7KHB - chains D and Y of the 8 polymer chains in the assembly; structure by electron microscopy, 3.53 A resolution.

Chain D:
Protein: DNA-directed RNA polymerase subunit beta'
From: Escherichia coli (strain K12)
Notes: EC 2.7.7.6
UniProtKB: P0A8T7 (RPOC_ECOLI); numbering as in UniProt (aligned over 1-1407)
Chain sequence (1407 residues; row label = number of the first residue in the row):
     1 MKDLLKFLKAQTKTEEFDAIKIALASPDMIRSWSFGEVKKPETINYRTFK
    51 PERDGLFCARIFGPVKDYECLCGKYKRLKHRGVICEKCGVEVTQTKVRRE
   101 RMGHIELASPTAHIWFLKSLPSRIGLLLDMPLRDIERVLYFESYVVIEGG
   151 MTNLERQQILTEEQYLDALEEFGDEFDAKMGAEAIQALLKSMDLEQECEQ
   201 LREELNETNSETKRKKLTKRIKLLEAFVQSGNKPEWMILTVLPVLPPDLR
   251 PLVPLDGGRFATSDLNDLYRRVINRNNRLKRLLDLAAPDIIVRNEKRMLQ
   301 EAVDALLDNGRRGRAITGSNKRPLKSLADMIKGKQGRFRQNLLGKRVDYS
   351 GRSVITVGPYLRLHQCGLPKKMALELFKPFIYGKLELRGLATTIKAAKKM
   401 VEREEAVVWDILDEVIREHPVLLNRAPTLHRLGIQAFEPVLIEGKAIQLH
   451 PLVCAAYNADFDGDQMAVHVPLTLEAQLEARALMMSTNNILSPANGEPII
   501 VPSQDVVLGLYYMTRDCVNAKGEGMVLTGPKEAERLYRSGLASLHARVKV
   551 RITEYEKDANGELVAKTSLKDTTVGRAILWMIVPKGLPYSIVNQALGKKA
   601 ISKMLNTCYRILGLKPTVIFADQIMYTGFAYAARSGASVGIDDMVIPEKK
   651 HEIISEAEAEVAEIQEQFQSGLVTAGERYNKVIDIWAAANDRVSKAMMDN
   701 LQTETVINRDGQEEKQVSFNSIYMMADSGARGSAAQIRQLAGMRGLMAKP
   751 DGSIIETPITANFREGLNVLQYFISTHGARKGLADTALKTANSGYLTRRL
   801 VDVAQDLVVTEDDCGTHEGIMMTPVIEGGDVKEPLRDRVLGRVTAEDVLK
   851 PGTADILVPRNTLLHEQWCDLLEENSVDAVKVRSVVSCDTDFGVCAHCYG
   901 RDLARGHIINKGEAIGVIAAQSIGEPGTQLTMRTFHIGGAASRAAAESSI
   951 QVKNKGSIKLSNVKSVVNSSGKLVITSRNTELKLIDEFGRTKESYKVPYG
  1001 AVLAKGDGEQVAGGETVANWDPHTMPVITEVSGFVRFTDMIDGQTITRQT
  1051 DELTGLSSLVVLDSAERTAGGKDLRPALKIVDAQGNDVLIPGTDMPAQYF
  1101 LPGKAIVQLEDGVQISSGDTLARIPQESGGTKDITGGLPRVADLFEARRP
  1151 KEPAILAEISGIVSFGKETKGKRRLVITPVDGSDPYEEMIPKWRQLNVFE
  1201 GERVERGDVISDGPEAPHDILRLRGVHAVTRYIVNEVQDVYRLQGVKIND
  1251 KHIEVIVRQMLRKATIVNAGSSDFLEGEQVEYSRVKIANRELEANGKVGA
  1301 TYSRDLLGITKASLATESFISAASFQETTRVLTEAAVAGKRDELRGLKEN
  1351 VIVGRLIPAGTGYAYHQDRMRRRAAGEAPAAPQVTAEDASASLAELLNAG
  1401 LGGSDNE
Unresolved in the structure: 1-13, 932-945, 1126-1134, 1377-1407
Swiss-Prot annotation at these positions:
  - binding site (Zn(2+)): Cys-70, Cys-72, Cys-85, Cys-88, Cys-814, Cys-888, Cys-895, Cys-898
  - binding site (Mg(2+)): Asp-460, Asp-462, Asp-464
  - modified residue: Lys-983 (N6-acetyllysine)
  - mutagenesis: Gln-504 (Q504P: Resistant to antibiotics salinamide A and B), Asn-690 (N690D: Resistant to antibiotics salinamide A and B), Met-697 (M697V: Resistant to antibiotics salinamide A and B), Ala-735 (A735T: Resistant to antibiotics salinamide A and B), Arg-738 (R738C/H/P/S: Resistant to antibiotics salinamide A and B), Ala-748 (A748E: Resistant to antibiotics salinamide A and B), Pro-758 (P758S/T: Resistant to antibiotics salinamide A and B), Phe-763 (F763C: Resistant to antibiotics salinamide A and B), Ser-775 (S775A: Resistant to antibiotics salinamide A and B), Ala-779 (A779T/V: Resistant to antibiotics salinamide A and B), Arg-780 (R780C: Resistant to antibiotics salinamide A and B), Gly-782 (G782A/C: Resistant to antibiotics salinamide A and B), 1 further mutagenesis entry in UniProt
Bound ions: Zn2+ site 1: Cys-70, Cys-72, Cys-85, Cys-88; Mg2+: Asp-462, Asp-464; Zn2+ site 2: Cys-814, Cys-888, Cys-898
What the authors report for this chain:
  - binding site for the 64-nt DNA strand: Arg-133, Lys-1167, Lys-1170
  - binding site for the 64-nt DNA strand (chain Y): Lys-213, Asp-256, Lys-1172
  - mutagenesis - D256A: increased binding to rrnBP1 promoter

Chain Y:
Molecule: 64-nt DNA strand
From: Escherichia coli K-12
Sequence (64 nucleotides; row label = number of the first residue in the row):
     1 CTCGTAGAGTCCGTGTCAGTGGTGGCGCATTATAGGGAGTTATTCCGGCC
    51 TGACAAGAGGAAAT

How chain D and chain Y interact:
Residue-residue contacts - 18 pairs, chain D then chain Y:
  Glu-211(D) / DG7(Y)  hydrogen bond to the phosphate
  Thr-212(D) / DG7(Y)  phosphate contact
  Lys-213(D) / DA6(Y)  phosphate contact
  Leu-255(D) / DG27(Y)  base contact
  Lys-334(D) / DG19(Y)  salt bridge to the phosphate
  Lys-334(D) / DT20(Y)  salt bridge to the phosphate
  Arg-339(D) / DA18(Y)  salt bridge to the phosphate
  Arg-346(D) / DG22(Y)  salt bridge to the phosphate
  Arg-352(D) / DG22(Y)  sugar contact
  Ala-426(D) / DT20(Y)  base contact
  Ala-426(D) / DG21(Y)  base contact
  Pro-427(D) / DG19(Y)  base contact
  Pro-427(D) / DT20(Y)  base contact
  Thr-790(D) / DG19(Y)  base contact
  Ala-791(D) / DG19(Y)  base contact
  Gln-1326(D) / DC17(Y)  phosphate contact
  Glu-1327(D) / DT16(Y)  sugar contact
  Glu-1327(D) / DC17(Y)  hydrogen bond to the phosphate
Other interface residues (no listed pair), chain D (26 interface residues in all): Arg-47, Thr-48, Lys-50, Leu-120, Ser-210, Asp-256, Gly-794, Tyr-795, Arg-798, Lys-1172, Thr-1329, Arg-1330
Other interface residues (no listed pair), chain Y (13 interface residues in all): DG9, DG15, DT44

Overview:
Chain D and chain Y form an interface of 26 and 13 residues respectively, with 2 hydrogen bonds and 4 salt
bridges. Polar pairs include Glu-211(D)/DG7(Y), Glu-1327(D)/DC17(Y) and Lys-334(D)/DG19(Y). The paper reports
a binding site for the 64-nt DNA strand at Arg-133(D), Lys-1167(D) and Lys-1170(D); D256A of chain D increases
binding to rrnBP1 promoter.
Here chain D is DNA-directed RNA polymerase subunit beta' (Escherichia coli (strain K12)) and chain Y is a
64-nt DNA strand (Escherichia coli K-12). Entry 7KHB (Escherichia coli RNA polymerase and rrnBP1 promoter open
complex) was determined by electron microscopy together with 7KHE, 7KHC and 7KHI from the same study.
